PDB entry 8TMQ | electron microscopy, 3.10 A resolution | chains L and A of the 7 polymer chains in the assembly

[Chain L]
Name: sAB C18 Light Chain
Source organism: Homo sapiens
Chain sequence (215 residues; each row starts with the number of its first residue):
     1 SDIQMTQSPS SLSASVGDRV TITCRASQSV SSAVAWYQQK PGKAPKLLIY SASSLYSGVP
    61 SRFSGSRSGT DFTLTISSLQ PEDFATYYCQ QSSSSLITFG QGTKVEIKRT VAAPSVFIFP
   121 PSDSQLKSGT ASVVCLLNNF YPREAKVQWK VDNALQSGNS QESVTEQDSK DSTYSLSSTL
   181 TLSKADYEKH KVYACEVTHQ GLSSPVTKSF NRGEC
Unresolved in the structure: 1, 109-215
Cystine bridges: Cys24-Cys89

[Chain A]
Name: Cobalt/magnesium transport protein CorA
Source organism: Thermotoga maritima
UniProt: Q9WZ31 (CORA_THEMA); residues 1-351 here = UniProt positions 1-351
Chain sequence (373 residues; row label = number of the first residue in the row; numbers below 1 keep their minus sign (Met-21 is residue -21)):
   -21 MGSSHHHHHH SSGRENLYFQ GHMEEKRLSA KKGLPPGTLV YTGKYREDFE IEVMNYSIEE
    39 FREFKTTDVE SVLPFRDSST PTWINITGIH RTDVVQRVGE FFGIHPLVLE DILNVHQRPK
    99 VEFFENYVFI VLKMFTYDKN LHELESEQVS LILTKNCVLM FQEKIGDVFD PVRERIRYNR
   159 GIIRKKRADY LLYSLIDALV DDYFVLLEKI DDEIDVLEEE VLERPEKETV QRTHQLKRNL
   219 VELRKTIWPL REVLSSLYRD VPPLIEKETV PYFRDVYDHT IQIADTVETF RDIVSGLLDV
   279 YLSSVSNKTN EVMKVLTIIA TIFMPLTFIA GIYGMNFEYM PELRWKWGYP VVLAVMGVIA
   339 VIMVVYFKKK KWL
Unresolved in the structure: -21 to 16
Sequence notes: initiating methionine (-21); expression tag (-20 to 0)
Swiss-Prot annotation at these positions:
  - motif: Gly312 to Asn314 (Probable selectivity filter)
  - site: Asn288 (Essential for ion permeation), Leu294 (Important for closing the ion permeation pathway in the closed state), Thr295 (Threonine that confers selectivity for Co(2+) transport)
  - mutagenesis: Asp89 (D89F/K: Decreases ion transport), Asp253 (D253K: Increases protein stability. Decreases ion transport), Leu280 (L280A: Decreases ion transport), Asn288 (N288L: Abolishes Co(2+) uptake), Met291 (M291A: No effect on ion transport), Leu294 (L294A/V: Increases ion transport by suppression of an obstruction in the transmembrane ion permeation pathway), Thr295 (T295L: Strongly reduces Co(2+) uptake. Abolishes Co(2+) uptake; when associated with L-299; T295M: Strongly reduces Co(2+) uptake ...), Thr299 (T299L: Reduces Co(2+) uptake. Abolishes Co(2+) uptake; when associated with L-295; T299M: No effect on Co(2+) uptake; T299S: Abolishes Co(2+) uptake), Pro303 (P303A/G/I: Increases ion transport by suppression of a kink in the transmembrane ion permeation pathway), Thr305 (T305L: Abolishes Co(2+) uptake), Ile310 (I310A: Increases ion transport), Tyr311 (Y311A: Abolishes pentamerization. Abolishes ion transport; Y311F: No effect on pentamerization. No effect on ion transport), 7 further mutagenesis entries in UniProt

[How chain L and chain A interact]
Residue-residue contacts (10):
  Ser29(L) - Glu186(A)
  Ser29(L) - Asp190(A)  hydrogen bond
  Val30(L) - Asp190(A)
  Ser31(L) - Asp189(A)  hydrogen bond
  Arg67(L) - Asp189(A)  salt bridge
  Arg67(L) - Asp190(A)  salt bridge
  Arg67(L) - Asp193(A)  salt bridge
  Gly69(L) - Asp190(A)
  Gly69(L) - Val194(A)
  Thr70(L) - Asp190(A)
Other interface residues (no listed pair), chain A (6 interface residues in all): Lys187

[Overview]
Chain L and chain A each contribute 6 residues to their interface; the contacts include 2 hydrogen bonds and 3
salt bridges. Polar contacts include Arg67(L)-Asp189(A), Arg67(L)-Asp190(A) and Arg67(L)-Asp193(A). Curated
annotation (UniProt) lists 19 mutagenesis sites on chain A.
Here chain L is sAB C18 Light Chain (Homo sapiens) and chain A is Cobalt/magnesium transport protein CorA
(Thermotoga maritima). Entry 8TMQ (Cryo-EM structure of magnesium depleted CorA in complex with
conformation-specific synthetic antibody C18, State MGD-1A) was determined by electron microscopy.
